7DWX - chains B and D of the 10 polymer chains in the assembly; structure by electron microscopy, 8.30 A resolution (very low resolution: no residue pairs are listed; an interface is given only as per-side residue counts).

[Chain B (and D)]
Protein: Angiotensin-converting enzyme 2
From: Homo sapiens
Notes: EC 3.4.17.23, 3.4.17.-; chain D of this document is another copy of the same molecule, construct and numbering; everything in this record applies to it too
Reference sequence: Q9BYF1 (ACE2_HUMAN); the construct has insertions or renumbered stretches relative to UniProt, so the offset changes along the chain: -6 to 9 = UniProt 2-17; 18-805 = UniProt 18-805
Sequence (817 residues; row label = number of the first residue in the row; numbers below 1 keep their minus sign (Met-11 is residue -11)):
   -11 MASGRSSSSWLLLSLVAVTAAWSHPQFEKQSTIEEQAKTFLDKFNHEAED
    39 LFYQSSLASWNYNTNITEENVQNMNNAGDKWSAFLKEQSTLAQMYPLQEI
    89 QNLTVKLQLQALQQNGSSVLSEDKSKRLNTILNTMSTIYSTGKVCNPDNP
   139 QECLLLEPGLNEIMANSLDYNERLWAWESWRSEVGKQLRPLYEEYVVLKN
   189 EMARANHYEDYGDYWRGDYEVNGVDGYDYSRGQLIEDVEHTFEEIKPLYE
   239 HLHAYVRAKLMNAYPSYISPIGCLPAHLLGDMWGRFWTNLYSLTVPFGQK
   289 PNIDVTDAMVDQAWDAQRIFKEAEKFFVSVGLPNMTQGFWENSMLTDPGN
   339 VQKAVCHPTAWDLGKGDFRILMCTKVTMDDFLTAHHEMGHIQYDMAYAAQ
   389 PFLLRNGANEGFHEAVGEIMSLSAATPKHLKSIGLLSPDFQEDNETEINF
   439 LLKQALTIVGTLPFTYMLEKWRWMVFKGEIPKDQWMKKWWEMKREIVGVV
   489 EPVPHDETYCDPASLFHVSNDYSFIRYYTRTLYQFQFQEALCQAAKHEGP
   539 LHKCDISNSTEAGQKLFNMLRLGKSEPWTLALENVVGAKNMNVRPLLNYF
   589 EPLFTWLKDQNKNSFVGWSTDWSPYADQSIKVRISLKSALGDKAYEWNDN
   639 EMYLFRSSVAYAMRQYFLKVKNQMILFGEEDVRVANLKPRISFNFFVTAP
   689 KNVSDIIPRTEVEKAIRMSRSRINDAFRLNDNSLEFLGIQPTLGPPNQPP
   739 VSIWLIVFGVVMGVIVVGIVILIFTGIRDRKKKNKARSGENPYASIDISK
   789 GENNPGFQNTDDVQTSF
Unresolved in the structure: -11 to 20, 769-805
Sequence notes: expression tag (-11 to -7); insertion (10-17)
UniProt features mapped onto this chain:
  - region: Asp30 to Tyr41 (Interaction with SARS-CoV spike glycoprotein), Met82 to Pro84 (Interaction with SARS-CoV spike glycoprotein), Lys353 to Arg357 (Interaction with SARS-CoV spike glycoprotein), Arg652 to Lys659 (Essential for cleavage by ADAM17), Arg697 to Arg716 (Essential for cleavage by TMPRSS11D and TMPRSS2)
  - motif: Glu778 to Ile786 (LIR), Tyr781 to Asp785 (SH2-binding), Tyr781 to Ile784 (Endocytic sorting signal), Asn792 to Phe795 (PTB), Thr803 to Phe805 (PDZ-binding)
  - active site: Glu375 (Proton acceptor), His505 (Proton donor)
  - binding site (chloride): Arg169, Trp477, Lys481
  - binding site (substrate): Arg273, His345, Pro346, Tyr515
  - binding site (Zn(2+)): His374, His378, Glu402
  - modified residue: Tyr781 (Phosphotyrosine), Ser783 (Phosphoserine)
  - glycosylation (N-linked (GlcNAc...) asparagine): Asn53, Asn90, Asn103, Asn322, Asn432, Asn546, Asn690
  - cross-link: Lys788 (Glycyl lysine isopeptide (Lys-Gly) (interchain with G-Cter in ubiquitin))
Disulfides: Cys133-Cys141, Cys344-Cys361, Cys530-Cys542
Glycans and other covalent adducts: N-acetylglucosamine (NAG) linked to Asn53, Asn90, Asn103, Asn322, Asn432, Asn546, Asn690
Metal / ion sites: Zn2+: His374, Glu402

[Interface between chain B and chain D]
At this resolution (8 A) residue pairs are not listed: 29 residues of chain B and 29 of chain D lie at the interface.

[In short]
Chain B and chain D each contribute 29 residues to their interface. N-acetylglucosamine is covalently linked
to Asn53(B), Asn90(B), Asn103(B), Asn322(B), Asn432(B) and Asn546(B) and 1 more.
Chain B and chain D are both Angiotensin-converting enzyme 2 (Homo sapiens); the structure, Conformation 1 of
S-ACE2-B0AT1 ternary complex, was determined by electron microscopy, deposited together with 7DX5, 7DX6, 7DX7,
7DX8 and 7DX9.
